6BO2 - chain A; structure by X-ray diffraction, 1.48 A resolution.

Chain A:
Name: Lysozyme C
Organism: Gallus gallus
Notes: EC 3.2.1.17
UniProtKB: P00698 (LYSC_CHICK); residues 1-129 here correspond to UniProt positions 19-147 (UniProt number = residue number + 18)
Chain sequence (129 residues; each row starts with the number of its first residue):
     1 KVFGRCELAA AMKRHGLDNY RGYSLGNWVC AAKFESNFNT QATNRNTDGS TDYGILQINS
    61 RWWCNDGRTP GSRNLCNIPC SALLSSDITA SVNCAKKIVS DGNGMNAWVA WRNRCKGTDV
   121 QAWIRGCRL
Disulfides: C6-C127, C30-C115, C64-C80, C76-C94
Ion coordination: Ru ion site 1: R14, H15; Ru ion site 2 near K33 (its only coordinating residue here); Na+: S60, C64, S72, R73; ruthenium ion near A107 (its only coordinating residue here)
Residues lining bound ligands:
  - E3D (dichloro(1,3-dimethyl-1H-benzimidazol-3-ium-2-yl)ruthenium), molecule 1: A11, R14, H15, D87, I88
  - E3D, molecule 2: K33, N37, F38
UniProt features mapped onto this chain:
  - active site: E35, D52
  - binding site (substrate): D101
What the authors report for this chain:
  - E3D coordination: R14, H15, K33
  - conformationally variable residues (side-chain flip): K33, W62
  - binding site for E3D: W62
  - ruthenium ion coordination: A107

In short:
Ligands of chain A: compound E3D. R14 and H15 form the Ru ion site 1. S60, C64, S72 and R73 form the Na+ site.
From UniProt: active-site residues E35 and D52 and substrate-binding residue D101. From the paper: a binding
site for E3D at W62; E3D coordination by R14, H15 and K33.
Chain A is Lysozyme C (Gallus gallus); the structure, Adducts formed after 1 month in the reaction of
dichlorido(1,3-dimethylbenzimidazol-2-ylidene)(eta6-p-cymene)ruthenium(II) with HEWL, was determined by X-ray
diffraction (same publication as 6BO1).
